PDB entry 9DUK | electron microscopy, 2.56 A resolution | chains T and A of the 21 polymer chains in the assembly

[Chain T]
Molecule: 30S ribosomal protein S20
Organism: Escherichia coli
UniProt: C3TRH7 (C3TRH7_ECOLX); residue numbers follow UniProt; this construct covers 1-87
Chain sequence (87 residues; each row starts with the number of its first residue):
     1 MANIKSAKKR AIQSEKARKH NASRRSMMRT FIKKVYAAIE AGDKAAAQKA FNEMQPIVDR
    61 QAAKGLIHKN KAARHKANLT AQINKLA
Unresolved in the structure: 1

[Chain A]
Molecule: 16S rRNA
Organism: Escherichia coli
Sequence (1533 nucleotides; row label = number of the first residue in the row):
     2 AAUUGAAGAG UUUGAUCAUG GCUCAGAUUG AACGCUGGCG GCAGGCCUAA CACAUGCAAG
    62 UCGAACGGUA ACAGGAAGAA GCUUGCUUCU UUGCUGACGA GUGGCGGACG GGUGAGUAAU
   122 GUCUGGGAAA CUGCCUGAUG GAGGGGGAUA ACUACUGGAA ACGGUAGCUA AUACCGCAUA
   182 ACGUCGCAAG ACCAAAGAGG GGGACCUUCG GGCCUCUUGC CAUCGGAUGU GCCCAGAUGG
   242 GAUUAGCUAG UAGGUGGGGU AACGGCUCAC CUAGGCGACG AUCCCUAGCU GGUCUGAGAG
   302 GAUGACCAGC CACACUGGAA CUGAGACACG GUCCAGACUC CUACGGGAGG CAGCAGUGGG
   362 GAAUAUUGCA CAAUGGGCGC AAGCCUGAUG CAGCCAUGCC GCGUGUAUGA AGAAGGCCUU
   422 CGGGUUGUAA AGUACUUUCA GCGGGGAGGA AGGGAGUAAA GUUAAUACCU UUGCUCAUUG
   482 ACGUUACCCG CAGAAGAAGC ACCGGCUAAC UCCGUGCCAG CAGCCXCGGU AAUACGGAGG
   542 GUGCAAGCGU UAAUCGGAAU UACUGGGCGU AAAGCGCACG CAGGCGGUUU GUUAAGUCAG
   602 AUGUGAAAUC CCCGGGCUCA ACCUGGGAAC UGCAUCUGAU ACUGGCAAGC UUGAGUCUCG
   662 UAGAGGGGGG UAGAAUUCCA GGUGUAGCGG UGAAAUGCGU AGAGAUCUGG AGGAAUACCG
   722 GUGGCGAAGG CGGCCCCCUG GACGAAGACU GACGCUCAGG UGCGAAAGCG UGGGGAGCAA
   782 ACAGGAUUAG AUACCCUGGU AGUCCACGCC GUAAACGAUG UCGACUUGGA GGUUGUGCCC
   842 UUGAGGCGUG GCUUCCGGAG CUAACGCGUU AAGUCGACCG CCUGGGGAGU ACGGCCGCAA
   902 GGUUAAAACU CAAAUGAAUU GACGGGGGCC CGCACAAGCG GUGGAGCAUG UGGUUUAAUU
   962 CGAUGXAACG CGAAGAACCU UACCUGGUCU UGACAUCCAC GGAAGUUUUC AGAGAUGAGA
  1022 AUGUGCCUUC GGGAACCGUG AGACAGGUGC UGCAUGGCUG UCGUCAGCUC GUGUUGUGAA
  1082 AUGUUGGGUU AAGUCCCGCA ACGAGCGCAA CCCUUAUCCU UUGUUGCCAG CGGUCCGGCC
  1142 GGGAACUCAA AGGAGACUGC CAGUGAUAAA CUGGAGGAAG GUGGGGAUGA CGUCAAGUCA
  1202 UCAUGGCCCU UACGACCAGG GCUACACACG UGCUACAAUG GCGCAUACAA AGAGAAGCGA
  1262 CCUCGCGAGA GCAAGCGGAC CUCAUAAAGU GCGUCGUAGU CCGGAUUGGA GUCUGCAACU
  1322 CGACUCCAUG AAGUCGGAAU CGCUAGUAAU CGUGGAUCAG AAUGCCACGG UGAAUACGUU
  1382 CCCGGGCCUU GUACACACCG CCCGUXACAC CAUGGGAGUG GGUUGCAAAA GAAGUAGGUA
  1442 GCUUAACCUU CGGGAGGGCG CUUACCACUU UGUGAUUCAU GACUGGGGUG AAGUCGUAAC
  1502 AAGGUAACCG UAGGGGAACC UGCGGUUGGA UCA
Unresolved in the structure: 205-213, 841-845, 1207
Modified / non-standard residues: PSU (pseudouridine-5'-monophosphate) at position 516, G7M (N7-methyl-guanosine-5'-monophosphate) at position 527, 5MC (5-methylcytidine-5'-monophosphate) at position 967, 4OC (4n,o2'-methylcytidine-5'-monophosphate) at position 1402, 5MC (5-methylcytidine-5'-monophosphate) at position 1407, UR3 (3-methyluridine-5'-monophoshate) at position 1498, MA6 (6N-dimethyladenosine-5'-monophoshate) at position 1518, MA6 (6N-dimethyladenosine-5'-monophoshate) at position 1519

[Interface between chain T and chain A]
Residue-residue contacts - 83 pairs, chain T then chain A:
  Ala2(T) with G332(A), hydrogen bond to the phosphate; U333(A), hydrogen bond to the phosphate
  Asn3(T) with G331(A), phosphate contact; G332(A), hydrogen bond to the phosphate; G351(A), hydrogen bond to the phosphate
  Ile4(T) with A60(A), sugar contact; G332(A), hydrogen bond to the phosphate
  Lys5(T) with A101(A), salt bridge to the phosphate; G102(A), salt bridge to the phosphate
  Ser6(T) with G61(A), base contact; G107(A), hydrogen bond to the base
  Ala7(T) with G108(A), base contact; G332(A), phosphate contact
  Lys9(T) with U103(A), salt bridge to the phosphate; G104(A), hydrogen bond to the base
  Arg10(T) with C106(A), base contact; G107(A), hydrogen bond to the base; G108(A), hydrogen bond to the base
  Gln13(T) with G104(A), hydrogen bond to the phosphate
  Ser14(T) with C322(A), sugar contact; U323(A), sugar contact
  Lys16(T) with U103(A), phosphate contact; G104(A), salt bridge to the phosphate
  Ala17(T) with U323(A), phosphate contact
  Arg18(T) with C322(A), sugar contact; U323(A), phosphate contact
  His20(T) with C175(A), hydrogen bond to the sugar; C176(A), phosphate contact
  Asn21(T) with U323(A), hydrogen bond to the phosphate; G324(A), hydrogen bond to the phosphate
  Ala22(T) with G1459(A), phosphate contact
  Ser23(T) with G1458(A), hydrogen bond to the sugar
  Arg24(T) with C176(A), sugar contact
  Arg25(T) with U323(A), salt bridge to the phosphate
  Ser26(T) with G1458(A), phosphate contact; G1459(A), hydrogen bond to the phosphate
  Met27(T) with G1457(A), sugar contact; G1458(A), sugar contact
  Arg29(T) with A1437(A), salt bridge to the phosphate; G1438(A), salt bridge to the phosphate
  Thr30(T) with G1457(A), phosphate contact; G1458(A), hydrogen bond to the phosphate
  Phe31(T) with G1457(A), sugar contact
  Lys33(T) with G1438(A), salt bridge to the phosphate; G1439(A), salt bridge to the phosphate
  Lys34(T) with A1456(A), hydrogen bond to the phosphate; G1457(A), salt bridge to the phosphate
  Tyr36(T) with G259(A), hydrogen bond to the phosphate
  Gln55(T) with A192(A), hydrogen bond to the sugar; C193(A), sugar contact
  Pro56(T) with C193(A), sugar contact; C194(A), sugar contact
  Asp59(T) with C193(A), hydrogen bond to the sugar; C194(A), sugar contact
  Arg60(T) with G177(A), phosphate contact; C178(A), salt bridge to the phosphate; C194(A), salt bridge to the phosphate; A195(A), salt bridge to the phosphate
  Ala63(T) with C194(A), sugar contact
  Lys64(T) with C176(A), salt bridge to the phosphate; G177(A), salt bridge to the phosphate
  His68(T) with C132(A), hydrogen bond to the phosphate; U133(A), salt bridge to the phosphate; A262(A), sugar contact
  Lys69(T) with U224(A), salt bridge to the phosphate
  Asn70(T) with C132(A), phosphate contact; A262(A), phosphate contact; A263(A), phosphate contact
  Lys71(T) with G260(A), phosphate contact; U261(A), salt bridge to the phosphate
  Ala73(T) with U185(A), sugar contact; C186(A), sugar contact
  Arg74(T) with U261(A), salt bridge to the phosphate; A263(A), salt bridge to the phosphate
  His75(T) with G260(A), salt bridge to the phosphate
  Lys76(T) with U185(A), sugar contact; C186(A), sugar contact
  Ala77(T) with C186(A), phosphate contact
  Asn78(T) with G259(A), hydrogen bond to the phosphate
  Thr80(T) with C186(A), sugar contact; G187(A), sugar contact
  Gln82(T) with G258(A), hydrogen bond to the phosphate; G259(A), hydrogen bond to the phosphate
Also at the interface, not in a pair above, chain T (47 interface residues in all): Ala11, Gln61
Also at the interface, not in a pair above, chain A (49 interface residues in all): G105, A174, A196, A223, G350, A1447

[In short]
47 residues of chain T face 49 of chain A across their interface; the contacts include 24 hydrogen bonds and
21 salt bridges. Polar pairs include Ser6(T)-G107(A), Lys9(T)-G104(A) and Arg10(T)-G107(A).
Here chain T is 30S ribosomal protein S20 and chain A is 16S rRNA, both from Escherichia coli. Entry 9DUK
(Structure of mutant 30S subunit with extended helix 26, version 3) was determined by electron microscopy
together with 9DUL from the same study.
